Entry 2JH5 (X-ray diffraction, 2.50 A resolution); this record covers chains D and H of the 3 polymer chains in the assembly.

# Chain D
Name: Thrombin heavy chain
Organism: Homo sapiens
Notes: EC 3.4.21.5; fragment: heavy chain, residues 364-622
Reference sequence: P00734 (THRB_HUMAN); the construct lacks a stretch of the UniProt sequence, so the offset changes along the chain: 16-37 = UniProt 364-385; 38-60 = UniProt 387-409; 61-77 = UniProt 419-435; 78-97 = UniProt 437-456; 7 more segments
Chain sequence (259 residues; row label = number of the first residue in the row; note: 1 number in that range is skipped by the numbering (no residue carries it; nothing is unmodelled there); a row labelled like 60A-60I holds insertion residues (60A, then the next letters in order)):
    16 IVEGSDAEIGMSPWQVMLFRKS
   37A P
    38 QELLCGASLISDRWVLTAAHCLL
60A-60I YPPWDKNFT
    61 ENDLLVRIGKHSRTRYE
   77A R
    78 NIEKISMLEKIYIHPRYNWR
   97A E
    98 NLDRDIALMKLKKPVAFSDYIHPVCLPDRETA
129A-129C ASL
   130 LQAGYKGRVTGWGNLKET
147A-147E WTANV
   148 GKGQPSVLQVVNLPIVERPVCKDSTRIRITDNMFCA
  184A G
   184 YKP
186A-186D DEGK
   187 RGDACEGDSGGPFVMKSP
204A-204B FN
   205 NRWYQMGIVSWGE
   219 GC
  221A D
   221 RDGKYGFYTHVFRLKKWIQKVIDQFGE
Disordered / not traced: 147, 147A-147E, 148-149, 247
UniProt features mapped onto this chain:
  - region: Ala183 to Val200 (High affinity receptor-binding region which is also known as the TP508 peptide)
  - active site (Charge relay system): His57, Asp102, Ser195
  - glycosylation: Asn60G (N-linked (GlcNAc...) (complex) asparagine)
Disulfides: Cys42-Cys58, Cys168-Cys182, Cys191-Cys220

# Chain H
Name: Hirudin iiia
Reference sequence: P28507 (ITHG_HIRME); residues 55-64 here = UniProt positions 55-64
Chain sequence (10 residues; each row starts with the number of its first residue):
    55 DFEEIPEEYL
Modified positions: Tyr63 (o-sulfo-l-tyrosine; TYS)
UniProt features mapped onto this chain:
  - region: Asp55 to Leu64 (Interaction with fibrinogen-binding exosite of thrombin)
  - modified residue: Tyr63 (Sulfotyrosine)

# Chain D / chain H interface
Contacting residue pairs (23):
  Phe34(D) - Phe56(H)  hydrophobic
  Gln38(D) - Phe56(H)
  Gln38(D) - Glu57(H)
  Glu39(D) - Phe56(H)
  Leu40(D) - Phe56(H)
  Leu65(D) - Ile59(H)  hydrophobic
  Leu65(D) - Tyr63(H)
  Arg67(D) - Ile59(H)
  Arg73(D) - Asp55(H)  salt bridge
  Arg73(D) - Phe56(H)
  Thr74(D) - Asp55(H)
  Thr74(D) - Phe56(H)
  Thr74(D) - Glu57(H)  hydrogen bond (backbone-backbone)
  Arg75(D) - Glu57(H)
  Tyr76(D) - Glu57(H)  hydrogen bond (backbone-side chain)
  Tyr76(D) - Glu58(H)
  Tyr76(D) - Pro60(H)
  Tyr76(D) - Tyr63(H)
  Glu80(D) - Tyr63(H)
  Lys81(D) - Tyr63(H)
  Ile82(D) - Ile59(H)  hydrophobic
  Ile82(D) - Tyr63(H)
  Gln151(D) - Asp55(H)
Also at the interface, not in a pair above, chain D (16 interface residues in all): Lys36, Met84

# Summary
16 residues of chain D and 7 residues of chain H are in contact, with 2 hydrogen bonds and 1 salt bridge.
Among the polar pairs are Arg73(D)-Asp55(H), Tyr76(D)-Glu57(H) and Thr74(D)-Glu57(H). Curated annotation
(UniProt) lists 3 active-site residues on chain D.
Chain D is Thrombin heavy chain (Homo sapiens) and chain H is Hirudin iiia; the structure, Human Thrombin
Hirugen Inhibitor complex, was determined by X-ray diffraction (same publication as 2JH0 and 2JH6).
